9DHR - chains B and E of the 8 polymer chains in the assembly; structure by electron microscopy, 3.54 A resolution.

== Chain B ==
Protein: Isoform Flip of Glutamate receptor 2
Organism: Rattus norvegicus
UniProtKB: P19491 (GRIA2_RAT), isoform P19491-2; residues 391-820 here correspond to UniProt positions 412-841 (UniProt number = residue number + 21)
Sequence (430 residues; row label = number of the first residue in the row):
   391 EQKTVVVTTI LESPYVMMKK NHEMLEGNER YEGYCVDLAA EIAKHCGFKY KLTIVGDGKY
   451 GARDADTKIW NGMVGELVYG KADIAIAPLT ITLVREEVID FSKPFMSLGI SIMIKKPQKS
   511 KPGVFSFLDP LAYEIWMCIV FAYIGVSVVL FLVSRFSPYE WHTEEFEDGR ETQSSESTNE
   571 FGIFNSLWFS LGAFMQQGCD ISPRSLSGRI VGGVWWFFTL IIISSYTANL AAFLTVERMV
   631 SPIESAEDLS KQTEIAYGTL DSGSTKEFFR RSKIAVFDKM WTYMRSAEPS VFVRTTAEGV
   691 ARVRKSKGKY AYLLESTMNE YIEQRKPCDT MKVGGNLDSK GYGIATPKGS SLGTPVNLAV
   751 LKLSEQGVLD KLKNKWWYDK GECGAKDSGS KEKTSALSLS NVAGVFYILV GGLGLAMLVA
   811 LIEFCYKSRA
Unresolved in the structure: 550-564, 820
Differences from the reference sequence: conflict Gln-392 (Asn413 in P19491)
UniProt features mapped onto this chain:
  - binding site (L-glutamate): Pro-478, Thr-480, Arg-485, Ser-654, Thr-655, Glu-705
  - site: Arg-453 (Interaction with the cone snail toxin Con-ikot-ikot), Ile-633 (Crucial to convey clamshell closure to channel opening), Arg-660 (Interaction with the cone snail toxin Con-ikot-ikot), Lys-752 (Interaction with the cone snail toxin Con-ikot-ikot)
  - modified residue (Phosphoserine): Ser-662, Ser-696
  - lipidation (S-palmitoyl cysteine): Cys-589, Cys-815
Disulfide bonds: Cys-718/Cys-773
Ligand contacts: glutamic acid (GLU): Tyr-450, Pro-478, Leu-479, Thr-480, Arg-485, Leu-650, Gly-653, Ser-654, Thr-655, Glu-705, Tyr-732
What the authors report for this chain:
  - conformationally variable residues (domain motion, helix shift): Ser-615, Ser-635

== Chain E ==
Protein: Voltage-dependent calcium channel gamma-2 subunit
Organism: Mus musculus
UniProtKB: O88602 (CCG2_MOUSE); residues 5-207 here correspond to UniProt positions 6-208 (UniProt number = residue number + 1)
Sequence (205 residues; each row starts with the number of its first residue):
     5 RGVQMLLTTV GAFAAFSLMT IAVGTDYWLY SRGVCKTKSV SENETSKKNE EVMTHSGLWR
    65 TCCLEGNFKG LCKQIDHFPE DADYEADTAE YFLRAVRASS IFPILSVILL FMGGLCIAAS
   125 EFYKTRHNII LSAGIFFVSA GLSNIIGIIV YISANAGDPS KSDSKKNSYS YGWSFYFGAL
   185 SFIIAEMVGV LAVHMFIDRH KQLTG
Unresolved in the structure: 41-54, 83-92, 162-170
Differences from the reference sequence: expression tag (208-209)
UniProt features mapped onto this chain:
  - glycosylation: Asn-47 (N-linked (GlcNAc...) asparagine)
Disulfide bonds: Cys-39/Cys-67, Cys-66/Cys-76

== Chain B / chain E interface ==
Residue-residue contacts (8; chain B residue first):
  Leu-789(B) with Ile-156(E), hydrophobic
  Ser-790(B) with Ser-157(E), hydrogen bond; Ala-160(E)
  Phe-796(B) with Ile-153(E), hydrophobic
  Val-800(B) with Ile-150(E), hydrophobic
  Met-807(B) with Val-142(E), hydrophobic; Leu-146(E), hydrophobic
  Leu-811(B) with Ile-139(E), hydrophobic
Interface residues without a listed pair, chain B (9 interface residues in all): Lys-511, Tyr-797, Leu-803
Interface residues without a listed pair, chain E (9 interface residues in all): Val-154

== Summary ==
The chain B/chain E interface involves 9 residues from each chain, with 1 hydrogen bond. Its one
hydrogen-bonded contact is Ser-790(B)/Ser-157(E). Ligands of chain B: glutamic acid. Curated annotation
(UniProt) lists 6 L-glutamate-binding residues on chain B. From the paper: conformational variability at
Ser-615(B) and Ser-635(B).
Here chain B is Isoform Flip of Glutamate receptor 2 (Rattus norvegicus) and chain E is Voltage-dependent
calcium channel gamma-2 subunit (Mus musculus). Entry 9DHR (Glutamate activated state of the GluA2-gamma2
complex) was determined by electron microscopy together with 9DHP, 9DHQ, 9DHS, 9DHT, 9MRK, 9MRL, 9MRM and 9MRN
from the same study.
